3V9J - chains A and B; structure by X-ray diffraction, 1.30 A resolution.

== Chain A (and B) ==
Molecule: Delta-1-pyrroline-5-carboxylate dehydrogenase, mitochondrial
Organism: Mus musculus
Notes: EC 1.5.1.12; chain B of this document is another copy of the same molecule, construct and numbering; everything in this record applies to it too
UniProt: Q8CHT0 (AL4A1_MOUSE); residues 22-563 here correspond to UniProt positions 21-562 (UniProt number = residue number - 1)
Amino-acid sequence (563 residues; each row starts with the number of its first residue):
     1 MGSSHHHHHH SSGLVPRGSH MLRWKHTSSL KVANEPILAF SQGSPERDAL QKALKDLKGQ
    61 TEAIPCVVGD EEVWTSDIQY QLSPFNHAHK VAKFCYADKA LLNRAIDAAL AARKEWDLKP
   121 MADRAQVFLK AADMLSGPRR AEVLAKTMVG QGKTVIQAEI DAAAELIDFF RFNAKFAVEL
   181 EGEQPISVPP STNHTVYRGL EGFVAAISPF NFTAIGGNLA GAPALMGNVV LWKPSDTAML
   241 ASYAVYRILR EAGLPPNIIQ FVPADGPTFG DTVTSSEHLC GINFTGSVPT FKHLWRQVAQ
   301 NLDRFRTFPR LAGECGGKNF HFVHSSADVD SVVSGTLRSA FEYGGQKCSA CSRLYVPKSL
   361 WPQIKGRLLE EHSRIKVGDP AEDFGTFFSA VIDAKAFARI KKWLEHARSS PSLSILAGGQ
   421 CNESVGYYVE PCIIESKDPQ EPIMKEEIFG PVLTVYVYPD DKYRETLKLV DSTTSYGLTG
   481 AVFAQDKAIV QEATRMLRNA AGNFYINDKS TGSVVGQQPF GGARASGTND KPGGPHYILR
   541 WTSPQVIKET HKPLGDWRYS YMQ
Unresolved in the structure: 1-19 (chain B: 1-17)
Construct notes: expression tag (1-21); conflict Ala-33 (Thr32 in Q8CHT0), Thr-61 (Met60 in Q8CHT0), Lys-468 (Gln467 in Q8CHT0)
From the paper describing this entry:
  - binding site for sulfate ion: Ser-349, Gly-512, Ser-513

== Chain A / chain B interface ==
Pairs across the interface - 219 pairs, chain A then chain B:
  Met-21(A) with Gln-485(B); Asp-486(B); Lys-487(B); Val-490(B), hydrophobic
  Leu-22(A) with Ile-506(B), hydrophobic
  Ala-39(A) with Tyr-561(B)
  Phe-40(A) with Tyr-561(B)
  Arg-47(A) with Tyr-561(B), hydrogen bond (side chain-backbone)
  Asp-117(A) with Arg-498(B), salt bridge
  Leu-118(A) with Arg-495(B); Arg-498(B)
  Thr-154(A) with Tyr-561(B)
  Val-155(A) with Tyr-561(B), hydrophobic
  Ile-156(A) with Tyr-559(B), hydrophobic; Tyr-561(B)
  Phe-172(A) with Ile-186(B), hydrophobic
  Leu-180(A) with His-536(B)
  Glu-183(A) with Pro-535(B); His-536(B)
  Pro-185(A) with Gly-516(B); Gln-517(B)
  Ile-186(A) with Phe-172(B), hydrophobic; Gly-516(B), hydrogen bond (backbone-backbone); Gln-517(B)
  Val-188(A) with Gln-517(B)
  Asn-193(A) with Gln-517(B); Gln-518(B), hydrogen bond
  Val-196(A) with Arg-498(B)
  Tyr-197(A) with His-536(B)
  Arg-198(A) with Arg-498(B), hydrogen bond (side chain-backbone); Asn-499(B); Ala-501(B), hydrogen bond (side chain-backbone); Gly-502(B); Asn-529(B)
  Glu-201(A) with Asn-499(B); Arg-524(B), salt bridge
  Phe-291(A) with Phe-308(B), hydrophobic
  Lys-292(A) with Leu-302(B); Asp-303(B)
  Trp-295(A) with Ala-299(B); Leu-302(B); Phe-308(B), hydrophobic; Pro-309(B)
  Arg-296(A) with Ala-299(B), hydrogen bond (side chain-backbone); Gln-300(B), hydrogen bond (side chain-backbone); Leu-302(B); Asp-303(B), salt bridge
  Ala-299(A) with Trp-295(B); Arg-296(B), hydrogen bond (backbone-side chain); Ala-299(B), hydrophobic
  Gln-300(A) with Arg-296(B), hydrogen bond (backbone-side chain)
  Leu-302(A) with Lys-292(B); Trp-295(B), hydrophobic; Arg-296(B)
  Asp-303(A) with Lys-292(B), salt bridge; Arg-296(B), salt bridge
  Arg-306(A) with Arg-524(B); Ala-525(B)
  Thr-307(A) with Ala-523(B); Arg-524(B), hydrogen bond (side chain-backbone)
  Phe-308(A) with Phe-291(B), hydrophobic; Trp-295(B), hydrophobic; Arg-524(B); Ala-525(B); Gly-527(B)
  Pro-309(A) with Trp-295(B)
  Arg-310(A) with Thr-528(B), hydrogen bond (side chain-backbone)
  Ser-331(A) with Pro-553(B); Leu-554(B), hydrogen bond (side chain-backbone)
  Ser-334(A) with Leu-554(B); Gly-555(B), hydrogen bond (side chain-backbone); Asp-556(B); Trp-557(B)
  Gly-335(A) with Leu-554(B)
  Leu-337(A) with Trp-557(B)
  Arg-338(A) with Asp-556(B), hydrogen bond (side chain-backbone); Trp-557(B), hydrogen bond (side chain-backbone); Arg-558(B), hydrogen bond (side chain-backbone); Tyr-559(B), hydrogen bond
  Glu-342(A) with Tyr-559(B), hydrogen bond
  Glu-371(A) with Trp-557(B), hydrogen bond; Arg-558(B), salt bridge
  Arg-374(A) with Trp-557(B); Arg-558(B)
  Ile-375(A) with Trp-557(B), hydrophobic
  Phe-384(A) with Tyr-561(B); Met-562(B)
  Gly-385(A) with Met-562(B)
  Thr-386(A) with Met-562(B)
  Phe-387(A) with Trp-557(B); Met-562(B), hydrophobic
  Ala-484(A) with Met-21(B)
  Gln-485(A) with Met-21(B)
  Asp-486(A) with Met-21(B)
  Lys-487(A) with Met-21(B)
  Val-490(A) with Met-21(B), hydrophobic
  Gln-491(A) with Met-21(B)
  Thr-494(A) with Leu-22(B); Ile-547(B)
  Arg-495(A) with Leu-118(B)
  Arg-498(A) with Asp-117(B), salt bridge; Leu-118(B); Val-196(B); Arg-198(B), hydrogen bond (backbone-side chain); Gln-545(B), hydrogen bond (backbone-side chain)
  Asn-499(A) with Arg-198(B); Glu-201(B)
  Ala-501(A) with Arg-198(B), hydrogen bond (backbone-side chain); Gln-545(B), hydrogen bond (backbone-side chain)
  Gly-502(A) with Gln-545(B); Val-546(B), hydrogen bond (backbone-backbone)
  Asn-503(A) with Val-546(B)
  Phe-504(A) with Gln-545(B); Val-546(B), hydrogen bond (backbone-backbone); Ile-547(B); Lys-548(B), hydrogen bond (backbone-backbone)
  Tyr-505(A) with Lys-548(B)
  Ile-506(A) with Lys-548(B), hydrogen bond (backbone-backbone); Glu-549(B); Thr-550(B), hydrogen bond (backbone-backbone)
  Asn-507(A) with Met-21(B); Thr-550(B); Leu-554(B)
  Asp-508(A) with Lys-548(B), salt bridge; Thr-550(B), hydrogen bond; Leu-554(B)
  Gly-516(A) with Pro-185(B); Ile-186(B), hydrogen bond (backbone-backbone)
  Gln-517(A) with Pro-185(B); Ile-186(B); Val-188(B); Asn-193(B); Val-546(B)
  Gln-518(A) with Asn-193(B), hydrogen bond; Val-546(B); Lys-548(B)
  Pro-519(A) with Val-546(B)
  Ala-523(A) with Thr-307(B); Ser-543(B)
  Arg-524(A) with Glu-201(B), salt bridge; Arg-306(B); Thr-307(B), hydrogen bond (backbone-side chain)
  Ala-525(A) with Arg-306(B); Phe-308(B)
  Gly-527(A) with Phe-308(B)
  Thr-528(A) with Arg-310(B), hydrogen bond (backbone-side chain)
  Asn-529(A) with Arg-198(B); Ser-543(B), hydrogen bond; Pro-544(B), hydrogen bond (side chain-backbone)
  Lys-531(A) with Pro-544(B); Val-546(B)
  Pro-535(A) with Glu-183(B)
  His-536(A) with Leu-180(B); Glu-183(B); Tyr-197(B); Leu-539(B)
  Leu-539(A) with His-536(B); Leu-539(B), hydrophobic
  Arg-540(A) with Arg-540(B)
  Ser-543(A) with Ala-523(B); Asn-529(B), hydrogen bond
  Pro-544(A) with Asn-529(B), hydrogen bond (backbone-side chain); Lys-531(B)
  Gln-545(A) with Arg-498(B), hydrogen bond (side chain-backbone); Ala-501(B), hydrogen bond (side chain-backbone); Gly-502(B); Phe-504(B)
  Val-546(A) with Gly-502(B), hydrogen bond (backbone-backbone); Asn-503(B); Phe-504(B), hydrogen bond (backbone-backbone); Gln-517(B); Gln-518(B); Pro-519(B); Lys-531(B)
  Ile-547(A) with Thr-494(B); Phe-504(B); Ile-506(B), hydrophobic
  Lys-548(A) with Phe-504(B), hydrogen bond (backbone-backbone); Tyr-505(B); Ile-506(B), hydrogen bond (backbone-backbone); Asp-508(B), salt bridge; Gln-518(B)
  Glu-549(A) with Ile-506(B)
  Thr-550(A) with Ile-506(B), hydrogen bond (backbone-backbone); Asn-507(B); Asp-508(B), hydrogen bond
  Pro-553(A) with Ser-331(B)
  Leu-554(A) with Ser-331(B), hydrogen bond (backbone-side chain); Ser-334(B); Gly-335(B); Phe-483(B), hydrophobic; Asn-507(B); Asp-508(B)
  Gly-555(A) with Ser-334(B), hydrogen bond (backbone-side chain)
  Asp-556(A) with Ser-334(B); Arg-338(B), hydrogen bond (backbone-side chain)
  Trp-557(A) with Ser-334(B); Leu-337(B); Arg-338(B), hydrogen bond (backbone-side chain); Glu-371(B), hydrogen bond; Arg-374(B); Ile-375(B), hydrophobic; Phe-387(B)
  Arg-558(A) with Arg-338(B), hydrogen bond (backbone-side chain); Glu-371(B), salt bridge; Arg-374(B)
  Tyr-559(A) with Ile-156(B), hydrophobic; Arg-338(B); Glu-342(B), hydrogen bond
  Tyr-561(A) with Ala-39(B); Phe-40(B); Arg-47(B), hydrogen bond (backbone-side chain); Thr-154(B); Val-155(B), hydrophobic; Ile-156(B), hydrophobic; Phe-384(B)
  Met-562(A) with Phe-384(B); Gly-385(B); Phe-387(B), hydrophobic
Interface residues without a listed pair, chain A (108 interface residues in all): Asn-34, Arg-113, Gln-157, Ser-191, Asn-301, Asp-328, Asp-330, Phe-483, Leu-497, Lys-509, Ser-560
Interface residues without a listed pair, chain B (108 interface residues in all): Asn-34, Arg-113, Gln-157, Ser-191, Asn-301, Asp-328, Asp-330, Thr-386, Ala-484, Gln-491, Leu-497, Lys-509, Ser-560

== Summary ==
The chain A/chain B interface involves 108 residues from each chain; the contacts include 53 hydrogen bonds
and 11 salt bridges. Among the polar pairs are Asp-117(A)/Arg-498(B), Glu-201(A)/Arg-524(B) and
Arg-296(A)/Asp-303(B). From the paper: a binding site for sulfate ion at Ser-349(A), Gly-512(A) and
Ser-513(A).
Both chains are Delta-1-pyrroline-5-carboxylate dehydrogenase, mitochondrial (Mus musculus). Entry 3V9J
(Crystal structure of mouse 1-pyrroline-5-carboxylate dehydrogenase complexed with sulfate ion) was determined
by X-ray diffraction (same publication as 3V9G, 3V9H, 3V9I, 3V9K and 3V9L).
